PDB entry 1ZTE | X-ray diffraction, 1.85 A resolution | chains C and D of the 4 polymer chains in the assembly

Chain C (and D):
Name: Superoxide dismutase [Mn], mitochondrial
From: Homo sapiens
Notes: EC 1.15.1.1; chain D of this document is another copy of the same molecule, construct and numbering; everything in this record applies to it too
UniProtKB: P04179 (SODM_HUMAN); residues 1-198 here correspond to UniProt positions 25-222 (UniProt number = residue number + 24)
Sequence (198 residues; each row starts with the number of its first residue):
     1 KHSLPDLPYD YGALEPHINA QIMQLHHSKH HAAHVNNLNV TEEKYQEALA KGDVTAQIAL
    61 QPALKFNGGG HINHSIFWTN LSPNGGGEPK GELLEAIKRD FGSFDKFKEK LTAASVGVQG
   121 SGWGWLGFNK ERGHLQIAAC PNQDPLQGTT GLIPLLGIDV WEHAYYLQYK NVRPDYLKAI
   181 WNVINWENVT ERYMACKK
Differences from the reference sequence: engineered mutation His34 (Tyr58 in P04179)
Metal / ion sites: Mn2+: His26, His74, Asp159, His163
Curated features (UniProtKB/Swiss-Prot):
  - binding site (Mn(2+)): His26, His74, Asp159, His163
  - modified residue (N6-acetyllysine): Lys44, Lys51, Lys90, Lys98, Lys106, Lys178
From the paper describing this entry:
  - mutagenesis - Y34H: decreased catalytic activity

Interface between chain C and chain D:
Residue-residue contacts - 39 pairs, chain C then chain D:
  His2(C) - Gly52(D)
  His2(C) - Val54(D)
  Glu42(C) - Leu49(D)
  Glu42(C) - Gln57(D)
  Tyr45(C) - Tyr45(D)  hydrophobic
  Tyr45(C) - Leu64(D)
  Gln46(C) - Gln46(D)  hydrogen bond
  Gln46(C) - Leu49(D)
  Leu49(C) - Glu42(D)
  Leu49(C) - Gln46(D)
  Gly52(C) - His2(D)
  Val54(C) - His2(D)
  Val54(C) - Gly68(D)
  Val54(C) - Ile72(D)  hydrophobic
  Thr55(C) - Gln147(D)
  Thr55(C) - Gly148(D)
  Gln57(C) - Glu42(D)
  Gln57(C) - Leu64(D)
  Ile58(C) - Leu64(D)  hydrophobic
  Ile58(C) - Lys65(D)
  Ile58(C) - Gly148(D)
  Ile58(C) - Thr149(D)
  Ala59(C) - Gly148(D)
  Gln61(C) - Gln61(D)  hydrogen bond (backbone-side chain)
  Gln61(C) - Leu64(D)
  Gln61(C) - Lys65(D)
  Leu64(C) - Tyr45(D)
  Leu64(C) - Gln57(D)
  Leu64(C) - Ile58(D)  hydrophobic
  Leu64(C) - Gln61(D)
  Lys65(C) - Ile58(D)
  Lys65(C) - Gln61(D)
  Gly68(C) - Val54(D)
  Ile72(C) - Val54(D)  hydrophobic
  Pro145(C) - Ile58(D)  hydrophobic
  Gln147(C) - Thr55(D)
  Gly148(C) - Thr55(D)
  Gly148(C) - Ala59(D)
  Thr149(C) - Ile58(D)
Other interface residues (no listed pair), chain C (21 interface residues in all): Leu38
Other interface residues (no listed pair), chain D (21 interface residues in all): Leu38, Pro145

Summary:
Chain C and chain D each contribute 21 residues to their interface, with 2 hydrogen bonds. Polar pairs include
Gln46(C)-Gln46(D) and Gln61(C)-Gln61(D). His26(C), His74(C), Asp159(C) and His163(C) form the Mn2+ site.
UniProt lists 4 Mn2+-binding residues on chain C. From the paper: Y34H of chain C reduces catalytic activity.
Both chains are Superoxide dismutase [Mn], mitochondrial (Homo sapiens). Entry 1ZTE (Contribution to Structure
and Catalysis of Tyrosine 34 in Human Manganese Suerpoxide Dismutase) was determined by X-ray diffraction
together with 2P4K, 1ZSP and 1ZUQ from the same study.
